Entry 6WXF (electron microscopy, 4.30 A resolution (low resolution: residue-level contacts below are approximate; hydrogen-bond / salt-bridge calls are withheld)); this record covers chains 1 and 2 of the 39 polymer chains in the assembly.

[Chain 1 (and 2)]
Name: Outer capsid protein VP4
From: Rotavirus A (strain RVA/Monkey/United States/RRV/1975/G3P5B[3])
Notes: chain 2 of this document is another copy of the same molecule, construct and numbering; everything in this record applies to it too
UniProt: G0YZG6 (G0YZG6_ROTRH); residue numbers follow UniProt; this construct covers 1-776
Amino-acid sequence (776 residues; numbered 1 to 776; the number before each row is that of its first residue):
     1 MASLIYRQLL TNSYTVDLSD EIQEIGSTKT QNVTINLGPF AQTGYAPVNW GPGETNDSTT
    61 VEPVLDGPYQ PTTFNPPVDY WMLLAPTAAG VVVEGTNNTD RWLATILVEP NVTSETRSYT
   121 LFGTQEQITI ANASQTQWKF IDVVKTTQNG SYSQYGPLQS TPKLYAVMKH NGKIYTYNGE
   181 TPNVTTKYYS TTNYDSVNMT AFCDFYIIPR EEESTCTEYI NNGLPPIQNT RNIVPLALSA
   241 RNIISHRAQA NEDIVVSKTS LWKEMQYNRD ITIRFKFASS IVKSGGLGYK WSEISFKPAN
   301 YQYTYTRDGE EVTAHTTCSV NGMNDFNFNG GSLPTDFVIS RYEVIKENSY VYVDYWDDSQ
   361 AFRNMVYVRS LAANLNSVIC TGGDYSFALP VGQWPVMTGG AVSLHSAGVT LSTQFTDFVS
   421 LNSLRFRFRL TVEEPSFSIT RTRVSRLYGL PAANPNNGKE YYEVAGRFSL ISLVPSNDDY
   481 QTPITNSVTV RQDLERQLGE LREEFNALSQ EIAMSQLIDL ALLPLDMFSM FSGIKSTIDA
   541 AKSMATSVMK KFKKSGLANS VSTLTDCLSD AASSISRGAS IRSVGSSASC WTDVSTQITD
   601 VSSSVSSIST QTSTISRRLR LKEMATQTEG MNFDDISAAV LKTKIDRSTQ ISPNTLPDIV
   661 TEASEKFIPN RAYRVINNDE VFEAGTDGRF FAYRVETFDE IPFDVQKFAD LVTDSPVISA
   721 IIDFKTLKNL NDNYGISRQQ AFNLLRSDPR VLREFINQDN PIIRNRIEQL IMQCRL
Not modelled in the structure: 1, 17-259, 483-493, 597-606 (chain 2: 17-259, 481-493, 597-606)
Sequence notes: engineered mutation C567 (Ser in G0YZG6), C590 (Ala in G0YZG6)
Disulfide bonds: C567-C590

[Chain 1 / chain 2 interface]
Residue-residue contacts - 69 pairs, chain 1 then chain 2:
  L10(1) with D526(2); F528(2)
  T11(1) with Q8(2); D526(2); M527(2)
  S13(1) with F528(2)
  Y14(1) with N12(2); T15(2); M527(2); A545(2)
  T15(1) with S260(2)
  V16(1) with S260(2)
  L261(1) with W262(2); E264(2)
  W262(1) with W262(2); Y367(2); L473(2)
  V366(1) with Y367(2)
  F415(1) with F415(2)
  F418(1) with R425(2)
  S420(1) with T413(2); F415(2)
  D479(1) with R369(2)
  Y480(1) with Y367(2); V368(2); R369(2); L473(2)
  K542(1) with E264(2); R369(2)
  K553(1) with F528(2)
  A558(1) with F528(2)
  V561(1) with S529(2)
  S562(1) with F528(2)
  T565(1) with L525(2); S529(2); K642(2)
  D566(1) with G533(2)
  L568(1) with L520(2); L523(2)
  S569(1) with K642(2); D646(2)
  D570(1) with D646(2)
  A571(1) with Q516(2)
  A572(1) with E511(2); I512(2); A513(2); Q516(2)
  S573(1) with E511(2); T643(2); R647(2)
  S574(1) with R647(2)
  I575(1) with A513(2)
  S586(1) with N757(2)
  S587(1) with R753(2); N757(2)
  A588(1) with Q516(2)
  S589(1) with S515(2); Q516(2); D519(2); R753(2)
  A625(1) with P524(2)
  T626(1) with P524(2)
  Q627(1) with L522(2)
  D710(1) with E754(2)
  T713(1) with D519(2); R753(2)
  D714(1) with D519(2); R753(2)
  S715(1) with R750(2)
Interface residues without a listed pair, chain 1 (47 interface residues in all): R7, N364, Y367, P475, N477, L564, N678
Interface residues without a listed pair, chain 2 (46 interface residues in all): M1, K263, I471, L517, S532, S543, M549, Q739

[Summary]
Chain 1 and chain 2 form an interface of 47 and 46 residues respectively.
Chain 1 and chain 2 are both Outer capsid protein VP4 (Rotavirus A (strain RVA/Monkey/United
States/RRV/1975/G3P5B[3])); the structure, Cryo-EM reconstruction of VP5*/VP8* assembly from rhesus rotavirus
particles - Intermediate conformation, was determined by electron microscopy, deposited together with 6WXE and
6WXG.
